6JLH - chains A and C of the 4 polymer chains in the assembly; structure by X-ray diffraction, 2.37 A resolution.

# Chain A (and C)
Molecule: Secretagogin
Organism: Danio rerio
Notes: chain C of this document is another copy of the same molecule, construct and numbering; everything in this record applies to it too
Reference sequence: Q5XJX1 (SEGN_DANRE); residues 7-267 here = UniProt positions 7-267
Amino-acid sequence (261 residues; numbered 7 to 267; the number before each row is that of its first residue):
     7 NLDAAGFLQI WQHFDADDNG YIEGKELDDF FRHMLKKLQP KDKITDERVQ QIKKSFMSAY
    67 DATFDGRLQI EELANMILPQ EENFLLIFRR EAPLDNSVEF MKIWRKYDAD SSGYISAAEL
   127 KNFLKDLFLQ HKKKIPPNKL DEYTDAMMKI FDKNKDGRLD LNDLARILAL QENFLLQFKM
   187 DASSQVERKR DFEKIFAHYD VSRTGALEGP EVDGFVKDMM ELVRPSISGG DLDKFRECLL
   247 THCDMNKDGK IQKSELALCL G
Disulfide bonds: Cys-249/Cys-265
Modified / non-standard residues: Mse-40, Mse-63, Mse-82, Mse-107, Mse-153, Mse-154, Mse-186, Mse-225, Mse-226, Mse-251 (selenomethionine; parent Met)
Bound ions: Ca2+ site 1: Asp-21, Asp-23, Asn-25, Tyr-27, Glu-32; Ca2+ site 2: Asp-67, Thr-69, Asp-71, Arg-73, Glu-78; Ca2+ site 3: Asp-114, Asp-116, Ser-118, Tyr-120, Glu-125; Ca2+ site 4: Asp-158, Asn-160, Asp-162, Arg-164; Ca2+ site 5: Asp-206, Ser-208, Thr-210, Ala-212, Glu-214, Glu-217; Ca2+ site 6: Asp-250, Asn-252, Asp-254, Lys-256, Gln-258, Glu-261
UniProt features mapped onto this chain:
  - binding site (Ca(2+)): Asp-21, Asp-23, Asn-25, Tyr-27, Glu-32, Asp-114, Asp-116, Ser-118, Tyr-120, Glu-125, Asp-158, Asn-160, Asp-162, Arg-164, Asp-169, Asp-206, Ser-208, Thr-210, Glu-217, Asp-250 and 4 more in UniProt

# Chain A / chain C interface
Pairs across the interface (54; chain A residue first):
  Asp-23(A) with Asn-179(C), hydrogen bond
  Asn-25(A) with Asn-179(C), hydrogen bond
  Glu-29(A) with Gln-177(C); Asn-179(C)
  Gly-30(A) with Gln-177(C)
  Lys-31(A) with Pro-99(C)
  Lys-60(A) with Pro-85(C); Gln-86(C), hydrogen bond
  Ser-64(A) with Ala-65(C); Tyr-66(C); Ala-68(C); Asn-81(C)
  Ala-65(A) with Ser-64(C); Ala-65(C), hydrogen bond (backbone-backbone); Ala-68(C)
  Ala-68(A) with Ala-68(C); Thr-69(C)
  Phe-70(A) with Thr-69(C); Gln-75(C); Glu-77(C); Glu-78(C); Asn-81(C)
  Asp-71(A) with Arg-172(C)
  Arg-73(A) with Arg-172(C)
  Lys-159(A) with Leu-182(C)
  Asn-160(A) with Leu-182(C); Glu-227(C); Leu-228(C), hydrogen bond (side chain-backbone); Val-229(C); Arg-230(C)
  Asp-166(A) with Pro-231(C)
  Asn-168(A) with Pro-231(C)
  Glu-178(A) with Tyr-27(C), hydrogen bond; Arg-73(C), salt bridge
  Leu-182(A) with Lys-159(C); Asn-160(C); Lys-161(C), hydrogen bond (backbone-side chain)
  Lys-185(A) with Asp-24(C), salt bridge
  Glu-227(A) with Asn-160(C), hydrogen bond (backbone-side chain)
  Leu-228(A) with Asn-160(C), hydrogen bond (backbone-side chain); Asp-162(C)
  Val-229(A) with Tyr-120(C), hydrogen bond (backbone-side chain); Asn-160(C)
  Arg-230(A) with Asn-160(C); Ser-234(C); Asp-237(C), salt bridge
  Pro-231(A) with Asp-166(C); Asn-168(C); Ser-232(C); Ser-234(C)
  Ser-232(A) with Pro-231(C)
  Ser-234(A) with Arg-230(C); Pro-231(C)
  Asp-237(A) with Arg-230(C), salt bridge
Other interface residues (no listed pair), chain A (36 interface residues in all): Gln-56, Ser-61, Tyr-66, Asp-67, Lys-161, Asp-162, Gln-183, Ile-233, Lys-240
Other interface residues (no listed pair), chain C (39 interface residues in all): Asp-67, Arg-95, Leu-176, Ile-233, Lys-240

# In short
The interface between chain A and chain C involves 36 residues on one side and 39 on the other; the contacts
include 10 hydrogen bonds and 4 salt bridges. Polar contacts include Glu-178(A)/Arg-73(C),
Lys-185(A)/Asp-24(C) and Arg-230(A)/Asp-237(C). UniProt lists 24 Ca2+-binding residues on chain A.
Both chains are Secretagogin (Danio rerio). Entry 6JLH (Structure of SCGN in complex with a Snap25 peptide)
was determined by X-ray diffraction.
